Entry 2HWN (X-ray diffraction, 1.60 A resolution); this record covers chains B and E of the 3 polymer chains in the assembly.

# Chain B
Molecule: cAMP-dependent protein kinase type II-alpha regulatory subunit
Organism: Rattus norvegicus
Notes: EC 2.7.11.11; fragment: Dimerization/docking domain, residues 0-44
UniProtKB: P12368 (KAP2_RAT); numbering as in UniProt (aligned over 0-44)
Amino-acid sequence (45 residues; row label = number of the first residue in the row; numbering starts at 0):
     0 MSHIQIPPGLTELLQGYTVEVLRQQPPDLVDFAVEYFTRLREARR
What the authors report for this chain:
  - specificity-determining residues: Leu13
  - conformationally variable residues (order/disorder transition): Ser1 to Ile3, Gly8

# Chain E
Molecule: A Kinase binding peptide
Amino-acid sequence (22 residues; each row starts with the number of its first residue):
     1 QEELAWKIAKMIVSDVMQQCKK
Disordered / not traced: 1, 21-22
What the authors report for this chain:
  - specificity-determining residues: Val13
  - mutagenesis - A5L: abolished localization to endogenous RIalpha
  - mutagenesis - A5L: unchanged localization to endogenous RIIalpha

# Chain B / chain E interface
Residue-residue contacts - 13 pairs, chain B then chain E:
  Ser1(B) with Leu4(E)
  Ile3(B) with Leu4(E), hydrophobic; Ala5(E), hydrophobic
  Ile5(B) with Ile8(E), hydrophobic; Ile12(E), hydrophobic
  Leu13(B) with Ile12(E), hydrophobic; Val16(E), hydrophobic
  Gln14(B) with Val16(E); Cys20(E)
  Thr17(B) with Val16(E); Cys20(E)
  Val18(B) with Cys20(E), hydrophobic
  Leu21(B) with Cys20(E)
Other interface residues (no listed pair), chain B (10 interface residues in all): Leu9, Thr10
Other interface residues (no listed pair), chain E (9 interface residues in all): Asp15, Met17, Gln19
From the paper, about this interface:
  - specific contacts: Ile3(B)-Leu4(E), Ile3(B)-Ala5(E), Ile5(B)-Ile8(E), Ile5(B)-Ile12(E), Ile12(E)-Leu13(B)
  - interface residues, chain B: Leu9(B), Thr10(B), Leu13(B), Thr17(B), Leu21(B)
  - interface residues, chain E: Leu4(E), Ala5(E), Val16(E)

# In short
The interface between chain B and chain E involves 10 residues on one side and 9 on the other. The paper
describes contacts between Ile3(B) and Leu4(E), Ile3(B) and Ala5(E) and Ile5(B) and Ile8(E) among others. The
paper reports that A5L of chain E abolishes localization to endogenous RIalpha; interface residues Leu9(B),
Thr10(B) and Leu4(E) among others.
Here chain B is cAMP-dependent protein kinase type II-alpha regulatory subunit (Rattus norvegicus) and chain E
is A Kinase binding peptide. Entry 2HWN (Crystal Structure of RII alpha Dimerization/Docking domain of PKA
bound to the D-AKAP2 peptide) was determined by X-ray diffraction.
